1EKQ - chain A; structure by X-ray diffraction, 1.50 A resolution.

[Chain A]
Name: Hydroxyethylthiazole kinase
Organism: Bacillus subtilis
Notes: EC 2.7.1.50; engineered mutation(s): C198(CSD)
Reference sequence: P39593 (THIM_BACSU); numbering as in UniProt (aligned over 1-272)
Sequence (272 residues; row label = number of the first residue in the row):
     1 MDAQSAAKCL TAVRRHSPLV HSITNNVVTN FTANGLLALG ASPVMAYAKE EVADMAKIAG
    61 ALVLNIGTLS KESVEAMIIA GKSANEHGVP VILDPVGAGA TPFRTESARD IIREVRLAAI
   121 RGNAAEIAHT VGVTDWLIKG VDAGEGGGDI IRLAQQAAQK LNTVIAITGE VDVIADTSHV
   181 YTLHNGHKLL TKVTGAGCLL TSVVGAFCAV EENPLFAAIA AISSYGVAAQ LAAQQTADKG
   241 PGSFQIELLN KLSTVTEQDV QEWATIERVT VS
Not modelled in the structure: 132-146, 270-272
Construct notes: modified residue (198)
Modified / non-standard residues: Cys198 (3-sulfinoalanine; CSD)
Curated features (UniProtKB/Swiss-Prot):
  - binding site (substrate): Met45, Gly195
  - binding site (ATP): Arg121, Thr168
  - mutagenesis: Cys198 (C198A: Reduces activity by 60%; C198D: Increases activity 10-fold; C198S: Reduces activity by 80%)

[In short]
Curated annotation (UniProt) lists substrate-binding residues Met45 and Gly195, ATP-binding residues Arg121
and Thr168 and one mutagenesis site.
Chain A is Hydroxyethylthiazole kinase (Bacillus subtilis); the structure, Crystal structure of
hydroxyethylthiazole kinase in R3 space group, was determined by X-ray diffraction (same publication as 1EKK,
1ESJ and 1ESQ).
